1QK4 - chains A and C of the 4 polymer chains in the assembly; structure by X-ray diffraction, 1.90 A resolution.

Chain A (and C):
Protein: Hypoxanthine-guanine phosphoribosyltransferase
Source organism: Toxoplasma gondii
Notes: EC 2.4.2.8; chain C of this document is another copy of the same molecule, construct and numbering; everything in this record applies to it too
UniProt: Q26997 (HGXR_TOXGO); numbering as in UniProt (aligned over 1-230)
Chain sequence (233 residues; each row starts with the number of its first residue; a row labelled like 0A-0C holds insertion residues (0A, then the next letters in order)):
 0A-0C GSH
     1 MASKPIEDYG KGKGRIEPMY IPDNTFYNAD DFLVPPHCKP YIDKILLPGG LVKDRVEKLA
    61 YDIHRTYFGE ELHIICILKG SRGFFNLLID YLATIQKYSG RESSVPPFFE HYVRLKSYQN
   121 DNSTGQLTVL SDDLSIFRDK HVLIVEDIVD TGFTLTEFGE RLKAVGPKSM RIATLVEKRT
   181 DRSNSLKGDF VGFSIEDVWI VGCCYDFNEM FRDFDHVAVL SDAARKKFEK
Not modelled in the structure: 0A-0C, 120-124, 230 (chain C: 0A-0C, 1, 117-131, 230)
Sequence notes: cloning artifact (0A-0C)
Small-molecule neighbours: inosinic acid (IMP): Glu-146, Asp-147, Ile-148, Val-149, Asp-150, Thr-151, Gly-152, Phe-153, Thr-154, Lys-178, Val-198, Trp-199, Ile-200, Tyr-205, Asp-206

How chain A and chain C interact:
Pairs across the interface (35):
  Met-19(A) / Tyr-27(C)  hydrophobic
  Met-19(A) / Asp-31(C)
  Met-19(A) / Phe-32(C)  hydrophobic
  Tyr-27(A) / Met-19(C)  hydrophobic
  Tyr-27(A) / Tyr-27(C)  hydrogen bond
  Tyr-27(A) / Leu-51(C)
  Asp-30(A) / Lys-58(C)
  Asp-31(A) / Met-19(C)
  Asp-31(A) / Arg-55(C)  hydrogen bond (backbone-side chain)
  Asp-31(A) / Lys-58(C)
  Phe-32(A) / Met-19(C)  hydrophobic
  Phe-32(A) / Asp-54(C)
  Phe-32(A) / Lys-58(C)
  Leu-33(A) / Glu-57(C)
  Leu-33(A) / Lys-58(C)
  Leu-33(A) / Tyr-61(C)  hydrophobic
  Pro-48(A) / Leu-51(C)  hydrophobic
  Pro-48(A) / Asp-54(C)
  Gly-49(A) / Asp-54(C)  hydrogen bond (backbone-side chain)
  Gly-50(A) / Gly-50(C)
  Gly-50(A) / Asp-54(C)  hydrogen bond (backbone-side chain)
  Leu-51(A) / Tyr-27(C)
  Leu-51(A) / Pro-48(C)  hydrophobic
  Asp-54(A) / Phe-32(C)
  Asp-54(A) / Pro-48(C)
  Asp-54(A) / Gly-49(C)  hydrogen bond (side chain-backbone)
  Asp-54(A) / Gly-50(C)  hydrogen bond (side chain-backbone)
  Asp-54(A) / His-216(C)  salt bridge
  Arg-55(A) / Asp-31(C)  hydrogen bond (side chain-backbone)
  Glu-57(A) / Leu-33(C)
  Lys-58(A) / Asp-30(C)
  Lys-58(A) / Asp-31(C)
  Lys-58(A) / Phe-32(C)
  Lys-58(A) / Leu-33(C)
  His-216(A) / Asp-54(C)  salt bridge
Interface residues without a listed pair, chain A (19 interface residues in all): Glu-17, Pro-18, Ile-21, Tyr-61
Interface residues without a listed pair, chain C (17 interface residues in all): Glu-17

Summary:
The interface between chain A and chain C involves 19 residues on one side and 17 on the other, with 7
hydrogen bonds and 2 salt bridges. Polar pairs include Asp-54(A)/His-216(C), Tyr-27(A)/Tyr-27(C) and
Asp-31(A)/Arg-55(C). Bound to chain A: inosinic acid.
Chain A and chain C are both Hypoxanthine-guanine phosphoribosyltransferase (Toxoplasma gondii); the
structure, Toxoplasma gondii hypoxanthine-guanine phosphoribosyltransferase imp complex, was determined by
X-ray diffraction (same publication as 1QK3).
